Entry 3T2B (X-ray diffraction, 1.52 A resolution); this record covers chain A.

== Chain A ==
Name: Fructose-1,6-bisphosphate aldolase/phosphatase
Organism: Thermoproteus neutrophilus
Notes: EC 4.1.2.13, 3.1.3.11
UniProtKB: B1YAL1 (B1YAL1_THENV); residues 1-399 here = UniProt positions 1-399
Sequence (407 residues; each row starts with the number of its first residue):
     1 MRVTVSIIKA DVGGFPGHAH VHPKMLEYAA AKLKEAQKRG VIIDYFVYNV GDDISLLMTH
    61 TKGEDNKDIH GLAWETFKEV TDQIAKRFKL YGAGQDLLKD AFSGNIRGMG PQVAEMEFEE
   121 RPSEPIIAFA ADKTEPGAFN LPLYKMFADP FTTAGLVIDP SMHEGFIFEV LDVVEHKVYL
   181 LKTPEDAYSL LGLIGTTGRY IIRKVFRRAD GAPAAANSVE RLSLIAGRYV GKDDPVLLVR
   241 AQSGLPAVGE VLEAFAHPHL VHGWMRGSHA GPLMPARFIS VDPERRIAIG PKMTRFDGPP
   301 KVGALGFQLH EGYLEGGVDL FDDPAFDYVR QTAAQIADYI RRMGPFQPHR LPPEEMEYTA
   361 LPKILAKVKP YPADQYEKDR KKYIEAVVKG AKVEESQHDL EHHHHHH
Not modelled in the structure: 98-102, 224-228, 390-407
Sequence notes: expression tag (400-407)
Ion coordination: Mg2+ site 1: Asp11, Asp52; Mg2+ site 2: Asp52, Asp53, Asp132, Asp234
UniProt features mapped onto this chain:
  - active site: Asp11 (Proton acceptor), Tyr229 (Proton donor/acceptor), Lys232 (Schiff-base intermediate with DHAP)
  - binding site (Mg(2+)): Asp11, His18, Asp52, Asp53, Gln95, Asp132, Lys232, Asp233, Asp234
  - binding site (beta-D-fructose 1,6-bisphosphate): His18, Tyr91, Gly104, Asn105, Lys133, Gln242, Ser243, Arg266, Asp297, Tyr358
  - binding site (dihydroxyacetone phosphate): His18, Lys133, Arg266, Asp297

== In short ==
Asp11 and Asp52 form the Mg2+ site 1. The Mg2+ site 2 is built by Asp52, Asp53, Asp132 and Asp234. Curated
annotation (UniProt) lists 3 active-site residues, 9 Mg2+-binding residues, 10 beta-D-fructose
1,6-bisphosphate-binding residues and 4 dihydroxyacetone phosphate-binding residues.
Chain A is Fructose-1,6-bisphosphate aldolase/phosphatase (Thermoproteus neutrophilus); the structure,
Fructose-1,6-bisphosphate aldolase/phosphatase from Thermoproteus neutrophilus, ligand free, was determined by
X-ray diffraction, deposited together with 3T2C, 3T2D, 3T2E, 3T2F and 3T2G.
